PDB entry 6MFY | X-ray diffraction, 2.50 A resolution | chain A

[Chain A]
Protein: Linear gramicidin synthase subunit A
Source organism: Brevibacillus parabrevis
UniProt: Q70LM7 (LGRA_BREPA); residues 3-1717 here correspond to UniProt positions 2-1716 (UniProt number = residue number - 1)
Sequence (1728 residues; row label = number of the first residue in the row; numbers below 1 keep their minus sign (Gly-1 is residue -1)):
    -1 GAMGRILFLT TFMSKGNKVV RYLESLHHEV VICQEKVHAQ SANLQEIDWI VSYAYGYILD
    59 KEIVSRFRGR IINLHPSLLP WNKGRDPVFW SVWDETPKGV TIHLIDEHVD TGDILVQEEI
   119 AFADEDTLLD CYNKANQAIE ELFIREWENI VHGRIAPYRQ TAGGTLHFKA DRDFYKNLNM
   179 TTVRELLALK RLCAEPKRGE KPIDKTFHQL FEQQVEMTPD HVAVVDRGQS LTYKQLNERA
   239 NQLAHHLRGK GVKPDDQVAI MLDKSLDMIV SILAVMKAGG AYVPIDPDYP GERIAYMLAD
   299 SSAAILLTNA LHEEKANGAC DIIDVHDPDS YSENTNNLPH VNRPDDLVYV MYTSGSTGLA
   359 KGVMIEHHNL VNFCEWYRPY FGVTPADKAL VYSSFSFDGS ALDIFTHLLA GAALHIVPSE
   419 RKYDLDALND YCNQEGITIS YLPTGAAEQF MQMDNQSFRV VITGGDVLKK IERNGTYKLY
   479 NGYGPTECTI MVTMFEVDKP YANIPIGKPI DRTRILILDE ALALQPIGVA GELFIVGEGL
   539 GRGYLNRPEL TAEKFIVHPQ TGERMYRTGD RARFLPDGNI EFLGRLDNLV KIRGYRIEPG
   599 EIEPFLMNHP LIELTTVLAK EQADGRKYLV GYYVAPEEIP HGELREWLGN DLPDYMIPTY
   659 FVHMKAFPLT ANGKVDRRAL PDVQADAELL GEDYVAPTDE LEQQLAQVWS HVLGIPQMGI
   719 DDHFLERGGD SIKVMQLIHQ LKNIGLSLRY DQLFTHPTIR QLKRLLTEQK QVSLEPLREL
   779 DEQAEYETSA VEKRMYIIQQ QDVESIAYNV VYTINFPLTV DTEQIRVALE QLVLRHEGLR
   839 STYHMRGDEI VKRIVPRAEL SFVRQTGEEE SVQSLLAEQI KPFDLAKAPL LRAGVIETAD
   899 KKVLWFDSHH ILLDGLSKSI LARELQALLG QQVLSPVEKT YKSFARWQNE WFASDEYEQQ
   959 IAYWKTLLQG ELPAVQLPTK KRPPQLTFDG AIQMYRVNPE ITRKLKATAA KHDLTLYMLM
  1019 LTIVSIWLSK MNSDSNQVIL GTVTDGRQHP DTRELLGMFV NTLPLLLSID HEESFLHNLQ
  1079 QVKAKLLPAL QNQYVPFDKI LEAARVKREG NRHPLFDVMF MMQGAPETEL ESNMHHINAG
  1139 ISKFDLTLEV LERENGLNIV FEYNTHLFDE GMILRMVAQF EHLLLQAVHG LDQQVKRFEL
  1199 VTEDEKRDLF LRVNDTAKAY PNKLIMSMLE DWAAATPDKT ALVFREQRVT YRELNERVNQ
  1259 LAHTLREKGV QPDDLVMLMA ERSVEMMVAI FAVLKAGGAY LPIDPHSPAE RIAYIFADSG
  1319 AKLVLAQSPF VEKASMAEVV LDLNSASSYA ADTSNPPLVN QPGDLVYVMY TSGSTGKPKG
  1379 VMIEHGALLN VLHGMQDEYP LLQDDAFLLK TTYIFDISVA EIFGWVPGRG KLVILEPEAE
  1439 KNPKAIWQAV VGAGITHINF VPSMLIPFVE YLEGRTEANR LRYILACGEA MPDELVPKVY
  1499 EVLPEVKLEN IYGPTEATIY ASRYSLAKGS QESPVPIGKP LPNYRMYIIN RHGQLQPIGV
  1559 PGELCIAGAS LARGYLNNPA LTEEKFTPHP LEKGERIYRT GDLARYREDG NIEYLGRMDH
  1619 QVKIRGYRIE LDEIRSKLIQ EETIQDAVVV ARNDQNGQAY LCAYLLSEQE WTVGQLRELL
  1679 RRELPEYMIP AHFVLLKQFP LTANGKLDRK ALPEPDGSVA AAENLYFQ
Not modelled in the structure: -1 to 0, 193-198, 682-686, 769-771, 1370-1374, 1618-1726
Differences from the reference sequence: expression tag (-1 to 2, 1718-1726)
Glycans and other covalent adducts: 4'-phosphopantetheine (PNS) linked to Ser729
Residues lining bound ligands: 4'-phosphopantetheine (PNS): Asp728, Tyr748, His908, Asp912, Gly913, Thr1013, Tyr1015, Met1016, Val1041, Thr1042, Asp1043, Val1058, Leu1084, Leu1088, Met1119, Met1120, Gln1121
Curated features (UniProtKB/Swiss-Prot):
  - modified residue: Ser729 (O-(pantetheine 4'-phosphoryl)serine)
From the paper describing this entry:
  - conformationally variable residues (domain motion): Asp1236
  - catalytic residues: His908 (citing earlier work)

[In short]
Covalently linked 4'-phosphopantetheine: at Ser729. From the paper: the catalytic residue His908;
conformational variability at Asp1236.
Chain A is Linear gramicidin synthase subunit A (Brevibacillus parabrevis); the structure, Crystal structure
of a 5-domain construct of LgrA in the substrate donation state, was determined by X-ray diffraction,
deposited together with 6MFW, 6MFX, 6MFZ and 6MG0.
